9KET - chains C and G of the 10 polymer chains in the assembly; structure by electron microscopy, 3.46 A resolution.

[Chain C]
Protein: DNA-directed RNA polymerase subunit beta
From: Mycobacterium tuberculosis H37Rv
Notes: EC 2.7.7.6
UniProt: P9WGY9 (RPOB_MYCTU); numbering as in UniProt (aligned over 1-1178)
Sequence (1178 residues; each row starts with the number of its first residue):
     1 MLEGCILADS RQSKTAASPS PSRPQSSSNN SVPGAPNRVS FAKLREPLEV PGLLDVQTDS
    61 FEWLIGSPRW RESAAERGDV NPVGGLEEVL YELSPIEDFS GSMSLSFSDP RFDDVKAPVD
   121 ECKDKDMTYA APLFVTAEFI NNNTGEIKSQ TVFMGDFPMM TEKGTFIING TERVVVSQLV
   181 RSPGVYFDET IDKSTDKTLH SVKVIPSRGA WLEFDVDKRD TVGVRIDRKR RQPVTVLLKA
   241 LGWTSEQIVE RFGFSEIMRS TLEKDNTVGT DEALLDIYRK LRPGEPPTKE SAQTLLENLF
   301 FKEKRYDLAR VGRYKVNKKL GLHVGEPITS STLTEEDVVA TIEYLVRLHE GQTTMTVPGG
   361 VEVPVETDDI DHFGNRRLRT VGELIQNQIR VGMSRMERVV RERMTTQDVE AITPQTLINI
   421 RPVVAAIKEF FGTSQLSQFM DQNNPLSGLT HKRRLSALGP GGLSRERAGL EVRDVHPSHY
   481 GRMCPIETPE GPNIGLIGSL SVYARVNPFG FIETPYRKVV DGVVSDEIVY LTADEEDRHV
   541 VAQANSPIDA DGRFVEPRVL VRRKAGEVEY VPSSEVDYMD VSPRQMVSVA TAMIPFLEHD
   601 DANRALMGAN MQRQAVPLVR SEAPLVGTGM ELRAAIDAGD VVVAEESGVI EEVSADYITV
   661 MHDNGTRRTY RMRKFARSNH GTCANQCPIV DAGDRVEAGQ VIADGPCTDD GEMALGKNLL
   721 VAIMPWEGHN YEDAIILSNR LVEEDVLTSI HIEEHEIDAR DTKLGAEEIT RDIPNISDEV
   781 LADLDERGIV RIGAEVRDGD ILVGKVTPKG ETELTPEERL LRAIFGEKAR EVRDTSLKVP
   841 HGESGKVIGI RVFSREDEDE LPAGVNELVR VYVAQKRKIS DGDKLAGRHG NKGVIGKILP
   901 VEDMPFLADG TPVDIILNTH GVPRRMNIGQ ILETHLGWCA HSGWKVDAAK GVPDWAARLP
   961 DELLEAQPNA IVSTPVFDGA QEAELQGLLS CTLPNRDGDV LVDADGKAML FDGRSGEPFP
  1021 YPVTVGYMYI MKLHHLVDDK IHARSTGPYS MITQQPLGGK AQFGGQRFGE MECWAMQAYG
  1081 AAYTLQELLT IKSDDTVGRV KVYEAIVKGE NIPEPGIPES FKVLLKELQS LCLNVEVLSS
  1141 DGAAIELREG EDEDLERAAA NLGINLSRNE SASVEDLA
Disordered / not traced: 1-29, 1141-1178
UniProt features mapped onto this chain:
  - natural variant: Val423 (V423A: In strain: vr1), Leu436 (L436P: In strain: vr2), Ser437 (S437T: In strain: vr3), Gln438 to Asp441 (sequence variant, change not given here; In strain: RJ49), Gln438 (Q438L: In strain: vr4), Phe439 (F439V: In strain: RJ37), Met440 to Asn443 (deletion: In strain: RJ55), Asp441 (D441V: In strain: vr3), Leu449 to Lys452 (sequence variant, change not given here; In strain: RJ48), His451 (H451D: In strain: vr5; H451L: In strain: SP28; H451N: In strain: vr6; H451P: In strain: vr8; H451Q: In strain: vr1; H451R: In strain: vr7), Ser456 (S456L: In strain: vr11 and RJ37; S456Q: In strain: vr9; S456W: In strain: vr10), Leu458 (L458P: In strain: vr12 and SP22)
  - mutagenesis: Glu138 (E138R: Weakens interaction with TRCF and CarD), Ile147 (I147A: Weakens interaction with TRCF and CarD), Lys148 (K148A: Does not affect association with TRCF, but weakens interaction with CarD), Ser149 (S149A: Does not affect association with TRCF, but weakens interaction with CarD)

[Chain G]
Molecule: Template strand DNA
Sequence (76 nucleotides; each row starts with the number of its first residue):
     1 TGCATCCGTG AGTCGAGGGT AATAAGGCAG ATGAGATGAA GGCGCCGAAG GGCGTAAATG
    61 AACGCCGGGT GAACCC
Disordered / not traced: 54-76

[Interface between chain C and chain G]
Contacting residue pairs (8; chain C residue first):
  Arg421(C) with DA22(G), salt bridge to the phosphate; DT23(G), salt bridge to the phosphate
  Ala425(C) with DA21(G), phosphate contact
  Glu429(C) with DT20(G), sugar contact
  Thr433(C) with DT20(G), hydrogen bond to the base
  Gln1066(C) with DG15(G), phosphate contact
  Arg1067(C) with DC14(G), salt bridge to the phosphate
  Met1071(C) with DT13(G), sugar contact
Other interface residues (no listed pair), chain C (16 interface residues in all): Lys218, Arg230, Arg395, Arg398, Val399, Pro422, Lys428, Glu466, Glu1070
Other interface residues (no listed pair), chain G (12 interface residues in all): DA4, DC6, DA11, DG12, DG19

[Overview]
16 residues of chain C face 12 of chain G across their interface, with 1 hydrogen bond and 3 salt bridges.
Among the polar pairs are Thr433(C)-DT20(G), Arg421(C)-DA22(G) and Arg421(C)-DT23(G). Curated annotation
(UniProt) lists 4 mutagenesis sites on chain C.
Chain C is DNA-directed RNA polymerase subunit beta (Mycobacterium tuberculosis H37Rv) and chain G is Template
strand DNA; the structure, Cryo-EM structure of Mycobacterium tuberculosis transcription activation complex
with two PhoP molecules(composite map), was determined by electron microscopy, deposited together with 9JI2,
9KEU and 9KEV.
